PDB entry 1TFJ | X-ray diffraction, 1.61 A resolution | chain A

[Chain A]
Protein: Glycolipid transfer protein
Organism: Bos taurus
UniProtKB: P68265 (GLTP_BOVIN); residues 2-209 here correspond to UniProt positions 1-208 (UniProt number = residue number - 1)
Amino-acid sequence (219 residues; each row starts with the number of its first residue; numbers below 1 keep their minus sign (Arg-9 is residue -9)):
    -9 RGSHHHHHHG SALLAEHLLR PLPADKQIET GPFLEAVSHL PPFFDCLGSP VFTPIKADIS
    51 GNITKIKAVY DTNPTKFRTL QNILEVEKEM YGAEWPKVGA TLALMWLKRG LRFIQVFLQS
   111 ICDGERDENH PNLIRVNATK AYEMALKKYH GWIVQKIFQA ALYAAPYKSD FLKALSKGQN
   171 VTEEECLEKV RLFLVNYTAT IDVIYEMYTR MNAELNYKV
Disordered / not traced: -9 to 5
Differences from the reference sequence: expression tag (-9 to 1)
Residues lining bound ligands: decanoic acid (DKA): Leu30, Phe33, Phe34, Leu37, Phe103, Ile104, Phe107, Leu108, Phe161, Leu165, Lys179, Val180, Phe183

[In short]
Ligands of chain A: decanoic acid.
Chain A is Glycolipid transfer protein (Bos taurus); the structure, Crystal structure of Bovine Glycolipid
transfer protein in complex with a fatty acid, was determined by X-ray diffraction (same publication as 2BV7
and 1WBE).
